8OQU - chains A and C of the 4 polymer chains in the assembly; structure by X-ray diffraction, 2.89 A resolution.

# Chain A
Protein: 3-hydroxyacyl-CoA dehydrogenase
Organism: Mycobacterium tuberculosis H37Rv
Notes: EC 1.1.1.35
UniProtKB: O53872 (O53872_MYCTU); numbering as in UniProt (aligned over 1-720)
Chain sequence (736 residues; row label = number of the first residue in the row; numbers below 1 keep their minus sign (Met-15 is residue -15)):
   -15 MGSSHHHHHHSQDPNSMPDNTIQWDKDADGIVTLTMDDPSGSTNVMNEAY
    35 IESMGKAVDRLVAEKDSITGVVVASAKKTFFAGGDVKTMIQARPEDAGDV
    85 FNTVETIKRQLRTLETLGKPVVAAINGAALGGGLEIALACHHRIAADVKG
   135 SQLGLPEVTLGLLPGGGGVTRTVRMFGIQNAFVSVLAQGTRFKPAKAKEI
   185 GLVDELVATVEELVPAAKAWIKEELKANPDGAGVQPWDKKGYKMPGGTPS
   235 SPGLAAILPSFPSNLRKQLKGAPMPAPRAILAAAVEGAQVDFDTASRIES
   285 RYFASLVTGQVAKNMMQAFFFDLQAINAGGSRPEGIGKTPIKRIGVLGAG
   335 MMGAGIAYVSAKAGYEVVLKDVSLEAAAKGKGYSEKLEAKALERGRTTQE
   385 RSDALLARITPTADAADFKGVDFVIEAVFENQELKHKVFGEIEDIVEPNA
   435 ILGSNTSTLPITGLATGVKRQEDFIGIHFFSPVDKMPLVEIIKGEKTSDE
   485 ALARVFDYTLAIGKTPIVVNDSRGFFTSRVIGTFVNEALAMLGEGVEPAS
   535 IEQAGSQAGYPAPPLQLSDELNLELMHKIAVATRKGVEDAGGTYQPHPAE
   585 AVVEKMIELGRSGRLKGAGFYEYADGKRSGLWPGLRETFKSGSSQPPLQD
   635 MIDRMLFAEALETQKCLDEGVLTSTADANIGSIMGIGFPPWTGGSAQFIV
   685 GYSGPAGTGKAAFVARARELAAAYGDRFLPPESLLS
Not modelled in the structure: -15 to -14, -4 to -1
Sequence notes: initiating methionine (-15); expression tag (-14 to 0)
Ligand contacts:
  - 4-chloranylbenzenesulfonic acid (VXN), molecule 1: His-9, Met30, Asn31, Glu32, Ile35, Gly68, Asp69, Thr72, Met73, Thr87
  - 4-chloranylbenzenesulfonic acid (VXN), molecule 2: Gly67, Gly68, Asp69, Val70, Met73, Leu114, Gly115, Gly116, Pro140, Glu141, Leu144, Leu146
  - 4-chloranylbenzenesulfonic acid (VXN), molecule 3: Thr72, Met73, Ala76, Asp80, Asp83, Val84, Thr87

# Chain C
Protein: Putative acyltransferase Rv0859
Organism: Mycobacterium tuberculosis H37Rv
Notes: EC 2.3.1.-
UniProtKB: O53871 (Y0859_MYCTU); numbering as in UniProt (aligned over 1-403)
Chain sequence (403 residues; numbered 1 to 403; the number before each row is that of its first residue):
     1 MSEEAFIYEAIRTPRGKQKNGSLHEVKPLSLVVGLIDELRKRHPDLDENL
    51 ISDVILGCVSPVGDQGGDIARAAVLASGMPVTSGGVQLNRFCASGLEAVN
   101 TAAQKVRSGWDDLVLAGGVESMSRVPMGSDGGAMGLDPATNYDVMFVPQS
   151 IGADLIATIEGFSREDVDAYALRSQQKAAEAWSGGYFAKSVVPVRDQNGL
   201 LILDHDEHMRPDTTKEGLAKLKPAFEGLAALGGFDDVALQKYHWVEKINH
   251 VHTGGNSSGIVDGAALVMIGSAAAGKLQGLTPRARIVATATSGADPVIML
   301 TGPTPATRKVLDRAGLTVDDIDLFELNEAFASVVLKFQKDLNIPDEKLNV
   351 NGGAIAMGHPLGATGAMILGTMVDELERRNARRALITLCIGGGMGVATII
   401 ERV
Not modelled in the structure: 1, 227-231

# Chain A / chain C interface
Residue-residue contacts - 19 pairs, chain A then chain C:
  Ala81(A) - Asn198(C)
  Ala81(A) - Leu200(C)
  Gly82(A) - Leu200(C)
  Phe85(A) - Leu200(C)  hydrophobic
  Gln273(A) - Lys27(C)  hydrogen bond
  Gln273(A) - Asp64(C)  hydrogen bond
  Gln273(A) - Arg124(C)
  Val274(A) - His24(C)
  Val274(A) - Arg124(C)
  Thr278(A) - Glu25(C)
  Arg281(A) - Glu25(C)  salt bridge
  Ile282(A) - Glu25(C)
  Arg285(A) - Glu25(C)  salt bridge
  Arg285(A) - Asp196(C)  salt bridge
  Arg285(A) - Gln197(C)
  Arg285(A) - Asn198(C)  hydrogen bond (backbone-side chain)
  Tyr286(A) - Gln197(C)
  Ala288(A) - Asn198(C)
  Ser289(A) - Asn198(C)  hydrogen bond (backbone-side chain)
Interface residues without a listed pair, chain A (15 interface residues in all): Glu270, Asp275, Thr292
Interface residues without a listed pair, chain C (10 interface residues in all): Ile202

# Summary
15 residues of chain A face 10 of chain C across their interface; the contacts include 4 hydrogen bonds and 3
salt bridges. Among the polar pairs are Arg281(A)-Glu25(C), Arg285(A)-Glu25(C) and Arg285(A)-Asp196(C). Chain
A binds 3 copies of 4-chloranylbenzenesulfonic acid.
Here chain A is 3-hydroxyacyl-CoA dehydrogenase and chain C is Putative acyltransferase Rv0859, both from
Mycobacterium tuberculosis H37Rv. Entry 8OQU (Structure of Mycobacterium tuberculosis beta-oxidation
trifunctional enzyme in complex with Fragment-M-92) was determined by X-ray diffraction together with 8OPU,
8OPV, 8OPW, 8OPX, 8OPY, 8OQL and 10 further entries from the same study.
